5M9D - chains A and B; structure by solution NMR.

== Chain A ==
Molecule: Regulator of Ty1 transposition protein 103
From: Saccharomyces cerevisiae S288c
Reference sequence: Q05543 (RT103_YEAST); residue numbers follow UniProt; this construct covers 3-131
Sequence (142 residues; numbered 1 to 142; the number before each row is that of its first residue):
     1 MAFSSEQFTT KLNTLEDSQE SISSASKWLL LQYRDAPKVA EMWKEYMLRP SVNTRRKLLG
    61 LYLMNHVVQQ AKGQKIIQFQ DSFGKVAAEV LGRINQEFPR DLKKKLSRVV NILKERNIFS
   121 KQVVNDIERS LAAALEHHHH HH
Not modelled in the structure: 139-142
Sequence notes: initiating methionine (1); expression tag (2, 132-142)
Reported in the primary citation:
  - mutagenesis - K72E, K72E/R116E, I112A (KD = 33 +/- 1.2 uM), I112G (KD = 80 +/- 11 uM), R116E: decreased binding to Thr-ser-pro-sep-tyr-sep-pro-thr-ser-pro-sep-tyr-sep-pro-thr-ser (chain B)
  - mutagenesis - K27E: decreased binding to pS7 containing peptide
  - mutagenesis - K27E: unchanged binding to pS2-containing peptide

== Chain B ==
Molecule: Thr-ser-pro-sep-tyr-sep-pro-thr-ser-pro-sep-tyr-sep-pro-thr-ser
Sequence (16 residues; each row starts with the number of its first residue):
   139 TSPSYSPTSP SYSPTS
Modified / non-standard residues: Ser-142, Ser-144, Ser-149, Ser-151 (phosphoserine; SEP)

== Interface between chain A and chain B ==
Pairs across the interface - 45 pairs, chain A then chain B:
  Glu-16(A) / Thr-139(B)
  Glu-16(A) / Ser-140(B)
  Asp-17(A) / Tyr-143(B)
  Ser-18(A) / Ser-140(B)
  Ser-18(A) / Pro-141(B)
  Ser-18(A) / Ser-142(B)
  Ser-18(A) / Tyr-143(B)
  Gln-19(A) / Tyr-143(B)
  Gln-19(A) / Pro-148(B)
  Glu-20(A) / Thr-139(B)
  Glu-20(A) / Pro-141(B)
  Lys-27(A) / Ser-149(B)
  Tyr-62(A) / Tyr-143(B)
  Asn-65(A) / Tyr-143(B)
  Asn-65(A) / Pro-145(B)
  His-66(A) / Pro-148(B)
  His-66(A) / Ser-149(B)
  Gln-69(A) / Pro-145(B)
  Gln-69(A) / Pro-148(B)
  Gln-69(A) / Ser-149(B)
  Gln-69(A) / Tyr-150(B)
  Gln-70(A) / Ser-149(B)
  Lys-72(A) / Tyr-150(B)
  Lys-72(A) / Ser-151(B)
  Gly-73(A) / Tyr-150(B)
  Gly-73(A) / Ser-151(B)
  Gly-73(A) / Thr-153(B)
  Gln-74(A) / Thr-153(B)
  Gln-74(A) / Ser-154(B)
  Lys-75(A) / Ser-154(B)
  Arg-108(A) / Ser-144(B)
  Arg-108(A) / Pro-145(B)
  Arg-108(A) / Thr-146(B)
  Val-109(A) / Pro-145(B)
  Ile-112(A) / Ser-144(B)
  Ile-112(A) / Pro-145(B)
  Ile-112(A) / Thr-146(B)
  Arg-116(A) / Pro-145(B)
  Arg-116(A) / Thr-146(B)
  Arg-116(A) / Ser-147(B)
  Arg-116(A) / Pro-148(B)
  Arg-116(A) / Ser-149(B)
  Arg-116(A) / Tyr-150(B)
  Asn-117(A) / Tyr-150(B)
  Ile-118(A) / Tyr-150(B)
Interface residues without a listed pair, chain A (22 interface residues in all): Ser-21
Interface residues without a listed pair, chain B (16 interface residues in all): Pro-152
From the paper, about this interface:
  - interface residues, chain A: Ser-18(A), Gln-19(A), Glu-20(A), Tyr-62(A), Asn-65(A), Lys-72(A), Gly-73(A), Arg-108(A), Val-109(A), Ile-112(A), Arg-116(A), Ile-118(A)
  - interface residues, chain A: Lys-27(A) (proposed by the authors, not directly observed)

== In short ==
22 residues of chain A face 16 of chain B across their interface. The paper reports that K72E, K72E/R116E and
I112A of chain A, among others, reduce binding to
Thr-ser-pro-sep-tyr-sep-pro-thr-ser-pro-sep-tyr-sep-pro-thr-ser (chain B); interface residues Ser-18(A),
Gln-19(A) and Glu-20(A) among others; 6 substitutions were tested in all.
Chain A is Regulator of Ty1 transposition protein 103 (Saccharomyces cerevisiae S288c) and chain B is
Thr-ser-pro-sep-tyr-sep-pro-thr-ser-pro-sep-tyr-sep-pro-thr-ser; the structure, Solution structure of Rtt103
CTD-interacting domain bound to a Ser2Ser7 phosphorylated CTD peptide, was determined by solution NMR.
